PDB entry 7AHV | X-ray diffraction, 3.11 A resolution | chains A and B of the 4 polymer chains in the assembly

== Chain A ==
Protein: anti-FIXa Fab of mim8 heavy chain
Source organism: Homo sapiens
Notes: antibody fragment or engineered binder
Amino-acid sequence (224 residues; each row starts with the number of its first residue):
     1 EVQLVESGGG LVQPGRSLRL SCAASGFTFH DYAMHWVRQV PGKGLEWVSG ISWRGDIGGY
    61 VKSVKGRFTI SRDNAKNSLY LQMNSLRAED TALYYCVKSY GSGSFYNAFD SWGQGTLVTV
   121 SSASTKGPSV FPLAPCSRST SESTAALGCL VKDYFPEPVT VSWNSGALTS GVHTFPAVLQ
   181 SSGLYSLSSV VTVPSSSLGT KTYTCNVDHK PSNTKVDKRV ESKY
Not modelled in the structure: 224
Disulfides: Cys22-Cys96, Cys149-Cys205

== Chain B ==
Protein: anti-FIXa Fab of mim8 light chain
Source organism: Homo sapiens
Notes: antibody fragment or engineered binder
Amino-acid sequence (214 residues; each row starts with the number of its first residue):
     1 DIQMTQSPST LSASVGDRVT ITCRASQSIS SWLAWYQQKP GKAPKFLIYK ASKLERGTPS
    61 RFSGSGDGTE FSLTISSLQP DDFATYYCLE YSSYIRTFGQ GTKVEIKRTV AAPSVFIFPP
   121 SDEQLKSGTA SVVCLLNNFY PREAKVQWKV DAALQSGNSQ ESVTEQDSKD STYSLSSTLT
   181 LSKADYEKHK VYACEVTHQG LSSPVTKSFN RGEC
Disulfides: Cys23-Cys88, Cys134-Cys194

== Chain A / chain B interface ==
Residue-residue contacts (74):
  His35(A) with Arg96(B)
  Val37(A) with Phe98(B), hydrophobic
  Gln39(A) with Gln38(B), hydrogen bond; Tyr87(B), hydrogen bond
  Lys43(A) with Tyr87(B), hydrogen bond (backbone-side chain)
  Leu45(A) with Tyr87(B), hydrophobic; Phe98(B)
  Glu46(A) with Phe98(B)
  Trp47(A) with Tyr94(B); Ile95(B); Arg96(B); Phe98(B)
  Tyr95(A) with Gln38(B), hydrogen bond; Lys42(B); Ala43(B), hydrophobic; Pro44(B)
  Tyr100(A) with Phe46(B), hydrophobic; Lys50(B); Tyr91(B), hydrogen bond
  Phe105(A) with Arg96(B), hydrogen bond (backbone-side chain)
  Tyr106(A) with Tyr91(B); Arg96(B)
  Asn107(A) with Tyr91(B); Arg96(B), hydrogen bond (backbone-side chain)
  Ala108(A) with Tyr36(B); Tyr91(B)
  Phe109(A) with Tyr36(B), hydrogen bond (backbone-side chain); Phe46(B); Arg96(B)
  Asp110(A) with Phe46(B)
  Trp112(A) with Tyr36(B); Pro44(B)
  Gly113(A) with Ala43(B)
  Gln114(A) with Ala43(B)
  Phe131(A) with Ser121(B); Gln124(B)
  Pro132(A) with Ser121(B)
  Leu133(A) with Phe118(B); Val133(B), hydrophobic
  Ala134(A) with Phe118(B); Pro119(B)
  Pro135(A) with Ile117(B); Phe118(B)
  Cys136(A) with Pro119(B); Glu213(B); Cys214(B), disulfide
  Glu142(A) with Ser114(B); Val115(B); Lys207(B), salt bridge
  Thr144(A) with Phe116(B)
  Ala146(A) with Phe116(B), hydrophobic; Phe118(B)
  Leu147(A) with Phe118(B), hydrophobic
  Leu150(A) with Ser131(B)
  Lys152(A) with Ser131(B)
  His173(A) with Asn137(B); Asn138(B), hydrogen bond; Ser174(B), hydrogen bond
  Phe175(A) with Leu135(B), hydrophobic; Ser162(B); Thr164(B); Ser174(B); Leu175(B); Ser176(B)
  Pro176(A) with Ser162(B), hydrogen bond (backbone-side chain); Val163(B)
  Val178(A) with Gln160(B); Glu161(B)
  Leu179(A) with Gln160(B), hydrogen bond (backbone-side chain)
  Gln180(A) with Gln160(B)
  Val190(A) with Leu135(B), hydrophobic
  Thr192(A) with Asn137(B)
  Lys218(A) with Glu123(B), salt bridge
  Lys223(A) with Asp122(B)
Other interface residues (no listed pair), chain A (44 interface residues in all): Tyr60, Val130, Ala145, Ser188
Other interface residues (no listed pair), chain B (47 interface residues in all): Ala34, Gly41, Tyr49, Glu55, Leu89, Thr129, Glu165, Phe209
Disulfides between the chains: Cys136(A)-Cys214(B)

== In short ==
The interface between chain A and chain B involves 44 residues on one side and 47 on the other, with 1
disulfide bond, 12 hydrogen bonds and 2 salt bridges. Polar pairs include Glu142(A)-Lys207(B),
Lys218(A)-Glu123(B) and Gln39(A)-Gln38(B).
Chain A is anti-FIXa Fab of mim8 heavy chain and chain B is anti-FIXa Fab of mim8 light chain, both from Homo
sapiens; the structure, Anti-FIXa Fab of mim8 in complex with human FIXa, was determined by X-ray diffraction.
